1G7Y - chains A and B; structure by X-ray diffraction, 2.50 A resolution.

[Chain A (and B)]
Protein: Stem/leaf lectin DB58
Source organism: Vigna unguiculata subsp. cylindrica
Notes: chain B of this document is another copy of the same molecule, construct and numbering; everything in this record applies to it too
Reference sequence: P19588 (LEC5_DOLBI); residues 1-253 here correspond to UniProt positions 23-275 (UniProt number = residue number + 22)
Amino-acid sequence (253 residues; row label = number of the first residue in the row):
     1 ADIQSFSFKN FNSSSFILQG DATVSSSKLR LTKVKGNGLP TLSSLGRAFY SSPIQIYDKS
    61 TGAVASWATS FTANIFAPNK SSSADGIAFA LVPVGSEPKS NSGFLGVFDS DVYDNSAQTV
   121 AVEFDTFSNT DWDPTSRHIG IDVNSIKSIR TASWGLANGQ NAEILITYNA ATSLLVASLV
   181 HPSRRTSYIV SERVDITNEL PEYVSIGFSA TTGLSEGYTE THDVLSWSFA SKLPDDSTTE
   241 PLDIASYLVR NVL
Disordered / not traced: 238-239 (chain B: 235-241)
UniProt features mapped onto this chain:
  - glycosylation (N-linked (GlcNAc...) asparagine): Asn-12, Asn-79
Metal / ion sites: Mn2+: Glu-123, Asp-125, Asp-133, His-138; Ca2+: Asp-125, Phe-127, Asn-129, Asp-133
Reported in the primary citation:
  - post-translational modification sites: Asn-79
  - post-translational modification sites: Asn-12 (citing earlier work)
  - self-association interface (contacts with another copy of this molecule): Asp-2 to Phe-8, Phe-11 to Phe-16, Tyr-50 to Ser-66, Ser-66 to Phe-71, Arg-193 to Tyr-203, Asp-223 to Leu-233
  - conformationally variable residues (loop rearrangement): Phe-11 to Phe-16, Thr-212 to Glu-220
  - binding site for Ca2+: Phe-127

[Interface between chain A and chain B]
Pairs across the interface - 23 pairs, chain A then chain B:
  Ala-1(A) with Lys-9(B)
  Asp-2(A) with Ser-7(B); Phe-8(B); Lys-9(B), hydrogen bond (side chain-backbone)
  Ile-3(A) with Phe-6(B); Ser-7(B), hydrogen bond (backbone-backbone)
  Gln-4(A) with Ser-5(B); Tyr-50(B)
  Ser-5(A) with Gln-4(B); Ser-5(B), hydrogen bond
  Phe-6(A) with Ile-3(B)
  Ser-7(A) with Ala-1(B); Asp-2(B); Ile-3(B), hydrogen bond (backbone-backbone)
  Phe-8(A) with Asp-2(B)
  Ser-13(A) with Gln-55(B); Tyr-203(B)
  Ser-14(A) with Tyr-203(B), hydrogen bond (backbone-side chain)
  Tyr-50(A) with Gln-4(B), hydrogen bond
  Ser-52(A) with Tyr-50(B), hydrogen bond; Ser-52(B)
  Tyr-203(A) with Ser-13(B); Ser-14(B)
Also at the interface, not in a pair above, chain A (16 interface residues in all): Lys-9, Asn-10, Ser-51
Also at the interface, not in a pair above, chain B (19 interface residues in all): Asn-10, Asn-12, Arg-250, Asn-251

[Summary]
16 residues of chain A face 19 of chain B across their interface, with 7 hydrogen bonds. Among the polar pairs
are Asp-2(A)/Lys-9(B), Ser-5(A)/Ser-5(B) and Ser-14(A)/Tyr-203(B). The Mn2+ site is built by Glu-123(A),
Asp-125(A), Asp-133(A) and His-138(A). From the paper: a binding site for Ca2+ at Phe-127(A); modification
sites Asn-79(A) and Asn-12(A).
Chain A and chain B are both Stem/leaf lectin DB58 (Vigna unguiculata subsp. cylindrica); the structure, The
crystal structure of the 58KD vegetative lectin from the tropical legume dolichos biflorus, was determined by
X-ray diffraction together with 1G9F and 1G8W from the same study.
